Entry 3ULP (X-ray diffraction, 2.10 A resolution); this record covers chains A and C of the 6 polymer chains in the assembly.

== Chain A (and C) ==
Name: Single-strand binding protein
Source organism: Plasmodium falciparum
Notes: chain C of this document is another copy of the same molecule, construct and numbering; everything in this record applies to it too
UniProt: Q8I415 (Q8I415_PLAF7); numbering as in UniProt (aligned over 77-200)
Sequence (124 residues; each row starts with the number of its first residue):
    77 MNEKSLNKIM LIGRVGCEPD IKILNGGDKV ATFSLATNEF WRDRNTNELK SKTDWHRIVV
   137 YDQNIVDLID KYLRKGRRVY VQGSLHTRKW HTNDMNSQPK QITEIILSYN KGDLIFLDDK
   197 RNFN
Unresolved in the structure: 169-172, 195-200 (chain C: 170-171, 195-200)
What the authors report for this chain:
  - binding site for the 35-nt DNA strand: E79, R90, G92, K98, N101, S110, N114, W117, K128, T129, D130, W131, R133, Y137, R153, H162, T163, R164, W166, T179, E180, S184
  - binding site for the 35-nt DNA strand: K80, N101, W117, D130, R154, F192
  - self-association interface (contacts with another copy of this molecule); pairs are residue here / residue on that copy: H132-N83, H132

== Chain A / chain C interface ==
Residue-residue contacts (18; chain A residue first):
  K80(A) - D189(C)  salt bridge
  K80(A) - L190(C)  hydrogen bond (side chain-backbone)
  K80(A) - I191(C)
  S81(A) - I191(C)
  L82(A) - Y156(C)
  L82(A) - I191(C)  hydrophobic
  K84(A) - Y156(C)
  K84(A) - Q158(C)
  M86(A) - K84(C)
  Y156(A) - L82(C)
  Y156(A) - K84(C)
  Q158(A) - K84(C)
  N186(A) - N186(C)
  D189(A) - K80(C)  salt bridge
  L190(A) - K80(C)  hydrogen bond (backbone-side chain)
  I191(A) - K80(C)
  I191(A) - S81(C)
  I191(A) - L82(C)  hydrophobic
Also at the interface, not in a pair above, chain C (11 interface residues in all): M86

== Summary ==
The chain A/chain C interface involves 11 residues from each chain; the contacts include 2 hydrogen bonds and
2 salt bridges. Polar contacts include K80(A)-D189(C) and K80(A)-L190(C). From the paper: a binding site for
the 35-nt DNA strand at E79(A), R90(A) and G92(A) among others; a self-association interface involving
H132(A).
Chain A and chain C are both Single-strand binding protein (Plasmodium falciparum); the structure, Plasmodium
falciparum SSB complex with ssDNA, was determined by X-ray diffraction.
